Entry 4Y8U (X-ray diffraction, 2.90 A resolution); this record covers chains B and C of the 30 polymer chains in the assembly.

# Chain B
Protein: Proteasome subunit alpha type-3
Organism: Saccharomyces cerevisiae (strain ATCC 204508 / S288c)
Notes: EC 3.4.25.1
Reference sequence: P23638 (PSA3_YEAST); residues 0-257 here correspond to UniProt positions 1-258 (UniProt number = residue number + 1)
Amino-acid sequence (258 residues; numbered 0 to 257; the number before each row is that of its first residue; numbering starts at 0):
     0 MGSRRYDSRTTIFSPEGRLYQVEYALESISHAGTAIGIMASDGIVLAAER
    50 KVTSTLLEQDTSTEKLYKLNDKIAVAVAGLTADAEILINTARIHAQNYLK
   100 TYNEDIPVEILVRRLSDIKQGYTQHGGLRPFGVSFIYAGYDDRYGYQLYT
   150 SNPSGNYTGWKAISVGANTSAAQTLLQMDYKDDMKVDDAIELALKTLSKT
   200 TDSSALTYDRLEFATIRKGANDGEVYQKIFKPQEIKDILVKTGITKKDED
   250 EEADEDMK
Disordered / not traced: 0, 245-257
UniProt features mapped onto this chain:
  - cross-link (Glycyl lysine isopeptide (Lys-Gly)): Lys99 (interchain with G-Cter in ubiquitin), Lys198 (interchain with G-Cter in ubiquitin), Lys230 (interchain with G-Cter in ubiquitin)

# Chain C
Protein: Proteasome subunit alpha type-4
Organism: Saccharomyces cerevisiae (strain ATCC 204508 / S288c)
Notes: EC 3.4.25.1
Reference sequence: P40303 (PSA4_YEAST); residues -1 to 252 here correspond to UniProt positions 1-254 (UniProt number = residue number + 2)
Amino-acid sequence (254 residues; numbered -1 to 252; the number before each row is that of its first residue; numbers below 1 keep their minus sign (Met-1 is residue -1)):
    -1 MSGYDRALSIFSPDGHIFQVEYALEAVKRGTCAVGVKGKNCVVLGCERRS
    49 TLKLQDTRITPSKVSKIDSHVVLSFSGLNADSRILIEKARVEAQSHRLTL
    99 EDPVTVEYLTRYVAGVQQRYTQSGGVRPFGVSTLIAGFDPRDDEPKLYQT
   149 EPSGIYSSWSAQTIGRNSKTVREFLEKNYDRKEPPATVEECVKLTVRSLL
   199 EVVQTGAKNIEITVVKPDSDIVALSSEEINQYVTQIEQEKQEQQEQDKKK
   249 KSNH
Disordered / not traced: -1 to 0, 241-252
UniProt features mapped onto this chain:
  - modified residue: Thr58 (Phosphothreonine)

# How chain B and chain C interact
Pairs across the interface (74):
  Arg3(B) - Arg4(C)  hydrogen bond (backbone-side chain)
  Asp6(B) - Tyr2(C)  hydrogen bond
  Asp6(B) - Arg4(C)  salt bridge
  Arg8(B) - Arg4(C)
  Thr10(B) - Leu6(C)
  Thr10(B) - Arg125(C)
  Ile11(B) - Leu6(C)  hydrophobic
  Ile11(B) - Gln17(C)
  Phe12(B) - Gln17(C)  hydrogen bond (backbone-side chain)
  Phe12(B) - Tyr20(C)  hydrophobic
  Phe12(B) - Ala21(C)  hydrophobic
  Phe12(B) - Leu76(C)  hydrophobic
  Phe12(B) - Arg125(C)
  Phe12(B) - Pro126(C)
  Phe12(B) - Gly128(C)
  Ser13(B) - Tyr20(C)
  Pro14(B) - Tyr20(C)  hydrophobic
  Pro14(B) - Glu23(C)
  Glu15(B) - Glu23(C)
  Glu15(B) - Arg27(C)  hydrogen bond (backbone-side chain)
  Gly16(B) - Tyr20(C)
  Gly16(B) - Glu23(C)
  Gly16(B) - Ala24(C)
  Gly16(B) - Arg27(C)
  Arg17(B) - Arg27(C)
  Leu18(B) - Arg125(C)
  Met38(B) - Asp54(C)
  Met38(B) - Arg56(C)
  Arg112(B) - Arg81(C)
  Ser115(B) - Arg81(C)  hydrogen bond (backbone-side chain)
  Asp116(B) - Arg81(C)  salt bridge
  Asp116(B) - Ile82(C)
  Gln119(B) - Ala78(C)
  Gln119(B) - Asp79(C)
  Gln119(B) - Ile82(C)
  Thr122(B) - Arg125(C)  hydrogen bond (backbone-side chain)
  Gln123(B) - Tyr118(C)
  Gln123(B) - Gly123(C)
  Gln123(B) - Val124(C)
  Gln123(B) - Arg125(C)  hydrogen bond (backbone-backbone)
  Gln123(B) - Phe127(C)
  His124(B) - Gly123(C)
  His124(B) - Val124(C)
  Gly125(B) - Tyr2(C)
  Gly125(B) - Gly123(C)
  Gly126(B) - Tyr2(C)
  Tyr143(B) - Arg56(C)  hydrogen bond (backbone-side chain)
  Tyr143(B) - Ile57(C)  hydrophobic
  Tyr145(B) - Arg56(C)  hydrogen bond (backbone-side chain)
  Gln146(B) - Ile57(C)
  Leu147(B) - Ile57(C)
  Tyr148(B) - Ile57(C)
  Ser153(B) - Ala78(C)
  Gly154(B) - Ala78(C)
  Gly154(B) - Arg81(C)  hydrogen bond (backbone-side chain)
  Asn155(B) - Asn77(C)  hydrogen bond
  Asn155(B) - Ala78(C)
  Tyr156(B) - Pro59(C)  hydrophobic
  Tyr156(B) - Arg81(C)
  Gly158(B) - Gln53(C)
  Gly158(B) - Asp54(C)  hydrogen bond (backbone-backbone)
  Gly158(B) - Thr58(C)  hydrogen bond (backbone-side chain)
  Trp159(B) - Leu50(C)  hydrophobic
  Trp159(B) - Lys51(C)
  Trp159(B) - Leu52(C)
  Trp159(B) - Gln53(C)
  Trp159(B) - Asp54(C)
  Lys160(B) - Leu52(C)  hydrogen bond (backbone-backbone)
  Lys160(B) - Gln53(C)
  Lys160(B) - Asp54(C)
  Ala161(B) - Leu52(C)  hydrogen bond (backbone-backbone)
  Gln172(B) - Leu52(C)
  Leu175(B) - Leu52(C)
  Gln176(B) - Leu52(C)
Other interface residues (no listed pair), chain B (41 interface residues in all): Glu108, Thr157, Tyr179

# Summary
41 residues of chain B and 31 residues of chain C are in contact; the contacts include 15 hydrogen bonds and 2
salt bridges. Among the polar pairs are Asp6(B)-Arg4(C), Asp116(B)-Arg81(C) and Arg3(B)-Arg4(C).
Here chain B is Proteasome subunit alpha type-3 and chain C is Proteasome subunit alpha type-4, both from
Saccharomyces cerevisiae (strain ATCC 204508 / S288c). Entry 4Y8U (Yeast 20S proteasome beta2-H116D mutant in
complex with Ac-PAD-ep) was determined by X-ray diffraction (same publication as 4Y69, 4Y6A, 4Y6V, 4Y6Z, 4Y70,
4Y74 and 34 further entries).
